7SUC - chains A and b of the 6 polymer chains in the assembly; structure by X-ray diffraction, 1.90 A resolution.

== Chain A ==
Name: Methyl-coenzyme M reductase I subunit alpha
Organism: Methanothermobacter marburgensis str. Marburg
Notes: EC 2.8.4.1
Reference sequence: P11558 (MCRA_METTM); residues 2-549 here = UniProt positions 2-549
Amino-acid sequence (548 residues; each row starts with the number of its first residue):
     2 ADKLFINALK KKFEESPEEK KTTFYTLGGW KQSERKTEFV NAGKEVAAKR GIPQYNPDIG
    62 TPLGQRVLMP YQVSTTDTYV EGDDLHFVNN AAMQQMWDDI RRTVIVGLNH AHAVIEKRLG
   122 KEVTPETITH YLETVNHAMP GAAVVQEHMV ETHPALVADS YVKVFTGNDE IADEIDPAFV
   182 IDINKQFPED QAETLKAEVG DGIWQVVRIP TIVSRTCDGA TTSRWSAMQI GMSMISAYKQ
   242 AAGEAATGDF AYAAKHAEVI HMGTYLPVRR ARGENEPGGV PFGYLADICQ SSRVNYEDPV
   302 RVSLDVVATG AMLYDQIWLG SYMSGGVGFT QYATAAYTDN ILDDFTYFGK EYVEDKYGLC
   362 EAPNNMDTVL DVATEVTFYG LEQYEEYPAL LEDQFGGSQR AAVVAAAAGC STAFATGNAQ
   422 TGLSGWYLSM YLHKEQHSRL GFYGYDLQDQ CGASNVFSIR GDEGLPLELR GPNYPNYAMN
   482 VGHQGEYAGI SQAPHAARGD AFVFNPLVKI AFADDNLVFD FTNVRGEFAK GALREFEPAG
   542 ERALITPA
Modified / non-standard residues: H257 (N1-methylated histidine; MHS); R271 (5-methyl-arginine; AGM); Q400 (2-methyl-glutamine; MGN); G445 (thioglycin; GL3); D450 (didehydroaspartate; DYA); C452 (S-methylcysteine; SMC)
Metal / ion sites: factor 430 Ni: Q147 (together with 1-thioethanesulfonic acid)
Ligand contacts:
  - 1-thioethanesulfonic acid (COM): Y333, F443, Y444, G445
  - factor 430 (F43), molecule 1: A143, A144, V145, V146, Q147, M150, V151, M229, Q230, M233, I236, A243, G244
  - factor 430 (F43), molecule 2: G326, G327, V328, G329, F330, T331, Q332, Y333, F396, G397, G398, Q400, G442, F443
  - Coenzyme B (TP7), molecule 1: R225, K256, H257
  - Coenzyme B (TP7), molecule 2: R270, R271, L320, M324, S325, F330, F443, A479, M480, N481, V482
UniProt features mapped onto this chain:
  - binding site (coenzyme F430): Q147
  - binding site (coenzyme B): R225, K256, H257, R270
  - binding site (coenzyme M): Y333, Y444
  - modified residue: H257 (Pros-methylhistidine), R271 (5-methylarginine), G445 (1-thioglycine), C452 (S-methylcysteine)
From the paper describing this entry:
  - factor 430 coordination: Q147
  - binding site for Coenzyme B: N481
  - binding site for 1-thioethanesulfonic acid: Y333

== Chain b ==
Name: Methyl-coenzyme M reductase I subunit beta
Organism: Methanothermobacter marburgensis str. Marburg
Notes: EC 2.8.4.1
Reference sequence: P11560 (MCRB_METTM); numbering as in UniProt (aligned over 2-443)
Amino-acid sequence (442 residues; numbered 2 to 443; the number before each row is that of its first residue):
     2 AKFEDKVDLY DDRGNLVEEQ VPLEALSPLR NPAIKSIVQG IKRTVAVNLE GIENALKTAK
    62 VGGPACKIMG RELDLDIVGN AESIAAAAKE MIQVTEDDDT NVELLGGGKR ALVQVPSARF
   122 DVAAEYSAAP LVTATAFVQA IINEFDVSMY DANMVKAAVL GRYPQSVEYM GANIATMLDI
   182 PQKLEGPGYA LRNIMVNHVV AATLKNTLQA AALSTILEQT AMFEMGDAVG AFERMHLLGL
   242 AYQGMNADNL VFDLVKANGK EGTVGSVIAD LVERALEDGV IKVEKELTDY KVYGTDDLAM
   302 WNAYAAAGLM AATMVNQGAA RAAQGVSSTL LYYNDLIEFE TGLPSVDFGK VEGTAVGFSF
   362 FSHSIYGGGG PGIFNGNHIV TRHSKGFAIP CVAAAMALDA GTQMFSPEAT SGLIKEVFSQ
   422 VDEFREPLKY VVEAAAEIKN EI
Ligand contacts:
  - 1-thioethanesulfonic acid (COM): F361, S365, Y367
  - factor 430 (F43): S365, I366, Y367
  - Coenzyme B (TP7): F361, F362, Y367, G368, G369, H379, I380, V381
UniProt features mapped onto this chain:
  - binding site (coenzyme M): Y367
  - binding site (coenzyme B): G369
From the paper describing this entry:
  - binding site for 1-thioethanesulfonic acid: Y367

== Interface between chain A and chain b ==
Contacting residue pairs (97; chain A residue first):
  A114(A) - M405(b)  hydrophobic
  V115(A) - M405(b)
  K118(A) - M405(b)
  R119(A) - Q325(b)  hydrogen bond
  R119(A) - T403(b)
  R119(A) - Q404(b)
  T195(A) - M70(b)
  E199(A) - K68(b)  salt bridge
  M229(A) - I366(b)
  M229(A) - Y367(b)
  M233(A) - I366(b)  hydrophobic
  I236(A) - I366(b)  hydrophobic
  G244(A) - H364(b)
  E245(A) - H364(b)
  A246(A) - Q325(b)
  A246(A) - S363(b)
  A246(A) - H364(b)
  T248(A) - S365(b)
  T248(A) - I366(b)
  G249(A) - S365(b)
  G249(A) - G370(b)
  D250(A) - M405(b)
  D250(A) - F406(b)
  A252(A) - S365(b)
  A252(A) - I366(b)
  Y253(A) - G369(b)
  Y253(A) - I374(b)
  Y253(A) - F406(b)  hydrophobic
  K256(A) - Y367(b)  hydrogen bond (side chain-backbone)
  K256(A) - G368(b)
  A258(A) - F406(b)  hydrophobic
  I261(A) - P65(b)  hydrophobic
  T265(A) - M171(b)
  Y266(A) - V168(b)  hydrophobic
  Y266(A) - E169(b)  hydrogen bond
  Y266(A) - K184(b)
  P268(A) - V168(b)
  G279(A) - Q166(b)  hydrogen bond (backbone-side chain)
  G280(A) - Q166(b)  hydrogen bond (backbone-side chain)
  P282(A) - R163(b)
  Y285(A) - C67(b)
  Y285(A) - R163(b)  hydrogen bond
  N365(A) - Y151(b)
  N366(A) - Y151(b)
  M367(A) - Y151(b)  hydrogen bond (backbone-side chain)
  N419(A) - R72(b)
  Q421(A) - R72(b)  hydrogen bond
  Q421(A) - N154(b)
  F458(A) - M150(b)
  F458(A) - Y151(b)  hydrophobic
  I460(A) - V139(b)  hydrophobic
  I460(A) - A153(b)
  I460(A) - K157(b)
  R461(A) - K157(b)
  G462(A) - K157(b)  hydrogen bond (backbone-side chain)
  G462(A) - Y164(b)
  G462(A) - P165(b)
  D463(A) - P165(b)
  G465(A) - K157(b)  hydrogen bond (backbone-side chain)
  L466(A) - G162(b)
  L466(A) - R163(b)
  L466(A) - Y164(b)
  L466(A) - P165(b)
  P467(A) - R72(b)
  P467(A) - N154(b)
  P467(A) - M155(b)  hydrophobic
  P467(A) - A158(b)
  E469(A) - I69(b)
  E469(A) - R72(b)  salt bridge
  L470(A) - G63(b)
  L470(A) - I69(b)  hydrophobic
  L470(A) - R163(b)
  L470(A) - Q166(b)
  G472(A) - Q166(b)  hydrogen bond (backbone-side chain)
  P473(A) - Q166(b)
  N474(A) - P165(b)  hydrogen bond (side chain-backbone)
  N474(A) - Q166(b)  hydrogen bond (backbone-side chain)
  Y475(A) - Q166(b)  hydrogen bond (backbone-side chain)
  P476(A) - P165(b)
  H496(A) - I69(b)
  H496(A) - M70(b)
  R499(A) - M70(b)
  R499(A) - G71(b)
  D501(A) - M70(b)
  A502(A) - M70(b)
  F503(A) - K68(b)
  F503(A) - M70(b)  hydrophobic
  V504(A) - K68(b)
  V504(A) - I69(b)
  F505(A) - V62(b)
  F505(A) - C67(b)
  F505(A) - K68(b)  hydrogen bond (backbone-backbone)
  N506(A) - P65(b)  hydrogen bond (side chain-backbone)
  N506(A) - A66(b)
  N506(A) - C67(b)
  P507(A) - A66(b)
  L508(A) - A66(b)  hydrophobic
Interface residues without a listed pair, chain A (67 interface residues in all): H111, G232, A254, L267, V281, A420, T422, S459, L468, R471
Interface residues without a listed pair, chain b (47 interface residues in all): K61, Q140, I143, S167, I181, G371

== Overview ==
Chain A and chain b form an interface of 67 and 47 residues respectively, with 16 hydrogen bonds and 2 salt
bridges. Among the polar pairs are E199(A)-K68(b), E469(A)-R72(b) and R119(A)-Q325(b). From the paper: a
binding site for 1-thioethanesulfonic acid at Y333(A) and Y367(b); a binding site for Coenzyme B at N481(A).
Here chain A is Methyl-coenzyme M reductase I subunit alpha and chain b is Methyl-coenzyme M reductase I
subunit beta, both from Methanothermobacter marburgensis str. Marburg. Entry 7SUC (XFEL Serial Crystallography
Reveals the Room Temperature Structure of Methyl-Coenzyme M Reductase) was determined by X-ray diffraction
together with 7SXM from the same study.
